7F53 - chains A and B of the 6 polymer chains in the assembly; structure by electron microscopy, 3.00 A resolution.

== Chain A ==
Molecule: Isoform Gnas-2 of Guanine nucleotide-binding protein G(s) subunit alpha isoforms short
Organism: Homo sapiens
Reference sequence: P63092-2 (GNAS2-2_HUMAN); the author numbering skips numbers that UniProt does not, so the offset changes along the chain: 1-60 = UniProt 1-60; 75-394 = UniProt 61-380
Amino-acid sequence (380 residues; each row starts with the number of its first residue; note: 14 numbers in that range are skipped by the numbering (no residue carries them; nothing is unmodelled there)):
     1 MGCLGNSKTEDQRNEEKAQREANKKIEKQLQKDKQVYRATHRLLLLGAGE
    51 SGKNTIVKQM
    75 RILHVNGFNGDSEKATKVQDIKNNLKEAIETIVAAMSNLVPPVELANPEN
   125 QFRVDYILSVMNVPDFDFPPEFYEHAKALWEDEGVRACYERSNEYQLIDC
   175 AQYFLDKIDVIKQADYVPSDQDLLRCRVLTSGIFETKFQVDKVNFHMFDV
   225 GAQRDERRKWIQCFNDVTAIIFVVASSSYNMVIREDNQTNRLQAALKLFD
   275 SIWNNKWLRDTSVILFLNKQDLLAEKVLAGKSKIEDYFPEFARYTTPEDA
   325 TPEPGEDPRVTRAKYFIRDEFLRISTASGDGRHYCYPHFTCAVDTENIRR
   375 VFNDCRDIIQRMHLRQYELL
Unresolved in the structure: 1-10, 75-204, 252-261, 304-306
Construct notes: engineered mutation Asn54 (Ser in P63092-2), Ala226 (Gly212 in P63092-2), Ala268 (Glu254 in P63092-2), Lys271 (Asn257 in P63092-2), Asp274 (Lys260 in P63092-2), Lys280 (Arg266 in P63092-2), Asp284 (Thr270 in P63092-2), Thr285 (Ile271 in P63092-2)

== Chain B ==
Molecule: Guanine nucleotide-binding protein G(I)/G(S)/G(T) subunit beta-1
Organism: Homo sapiens
Reference sequence: P62873 (GBB1_HUMAN); residues 2-340 here = UniProt positions 2-340
Amino-acid sequence (384 residues; numbered -17 to 366; the number before each row is that of its first residue; numbers below 1 keep their minus sign (Met-17 is residue -17)):
   -17 MHHHHHHLEVLFQGPGSSGSELDQLRQEAEQLKNQIRDARKACADATLSQ
    33 ITNNIDPVGRIQMRTRRTLRGHLAKIYAMHWGTDSRLLVSASQDGKLIIW
    83 DSYTTNKVHAIPLRSSWVMTCAYAPSGNYVACGGLDNICSIYNLKTREGN
   133 VRVSRELAGHTGYLSCCRFLDDNQIVTSSGDTTCALWDIETGQQTTTFTG
   183 HTGDVMSLSLAPDTRLFVSGACDASAKLWDVREGMCRQTFTGHESDINAI
   233 CFFPNGNAFATGSDDATCRLFDLRADQELMTYSHDNIICGITSVSFSKSG
   283 RLLLAGYDDFNCNVWDALKADRAGVLAGHDNRVSCLGVTDDGMAVATGSW
   333 DSFLKIWNGSSGGGGSGGGGSSGVSGWRLFKKIS
Unresolved in the structure: -17 to 2, 341-366
Construct notes: initiating methionine (-17); expression tag (-16 to 1, 341-366)
Swiss-Prot annotation at these positions:
  - modified residue: Ser2 (N-acetylserine), His266 (Phosphohistidine)
  - natural variant: Leu30 (L30F: In MRD42; uncertain significance), Arg52 (R52G: In MRD42), Gly64 (G64V: In MRD42), Asp76 (D76E: In MRD42; D76G: In MRD42), Gly77 (G77S: In MRD42), Lys78 (K78R: In MRD42), Ile80 (I80N: In MRD42; I80T: In MRD42), His91 (H91R: In MRD42; uncertain significance), Ala92 (A92T: In MRD42), Pro94 (P94S: In MRD42), Leu95 (L95P: In MRD42), Arg96 (R96L: In MRD42), 5 further natural variant entries in UniProt

== How chain A and chain B interact ==
Contacting residue pairs - 61 pairs, chain A then chain B:
  Gln19(A) with Asp83(B); Thr86(B), hydrogen bond; Asn88(B), hydrogen bond
  Asn23(A) with Asn88(B); Lys89(B), hydrogen bond (side chain-backbone)
  Ile26(A) with Lys89(B); Val90(B); Ala92(B), hydrophobic
  Glu27(A) with Lys89(B), salt bridge
  Leu30(A) with Lys78(B); Lys89(B)
  Asp33(A) with Lys78(B), salt bridge
  Lys34(A) with Leu55(B)
  Tyr37(A) with Leu55(B), hydrophobic; Ala56(B); Asp76(B)
  Ser205(A) with Asp118(B); Asn119(B)
  Gly206(A) with Leu117(B); Asp118(B); Asn119(B)
  Ile207(A) with Trp99(B); Leu117(B); Asp118(B)
  Glu209(A) with Ser97(B)
  Phe222(A) with Trp99(B), hydrophobic
  Ala226(A) with Thr143(B)
  Gln227(A) with Leu117(B), hydrogen bond (side chain-backbone); Asn119(B), hydrogen bond; Gly144(B); Tyr145(B), hydrogen bond (side chain-backbone)
  Arg228(A) with Gly162(B), hydrogen bond (side chain-backbone); Asp163(B); Thr164(B); Asp186(B), salt bridge
  Glu230(A) with Asp186(B)
  Arg232(A) with Cys204(B); Asp228(B), salt bridge
  Lys233(A) with Tyr145(B); Met188(B); Cys204(B); Asp228(B), salt bridge; Asn230(B), hydrogen bond; Asp246(B), salt bridge
  Trp234(A) with Leu117(B), hydrophobic; Tyr145(B)
  Gln236(A) with Tyr59(B); Arg314(B), hydrogen bond
  Cys237(A) with Lys57(B), hydrogen bond (backbone-side chain); Tyr59(B), hydrogen bond; Gln75(B); Trp99(B); Met101(B), hydrophobic
  Phe238(A) with Trp99(B), hydrophobic; Leu117(B), hydrophobic
  Asn239(A) with Lys57(B), hydrogen bond; Trp332(B)
  Asp240(A) with Lys57(B), salt bridge
  Trp281(A) with Asp290(B); Arg314(B); Trp332(B), hydrophobic
Also at the interface, not in a pair above, chain A (28 interface residues in all): Ala22, Val241
Also at the interface, not in a pair above, chain B (41 interface residues in all): Gly53, Arg68, Ile80, His91, Ser98, Gly185, Asn313

== In short ==
Chain A and chain B form an interface of 28 and 41 residues respectively; the contacts include 12 hydrogen
bonds and 7 salt bridges. Polar pairs include Glu27(A)-Lys89(B), Asp33(A)-Lys78(B) and Arg228(A)-Asp186(B).
Here chain A is Isoform Gnas-2 of Guanine nucleotide-binding protein G(s) subunit alpha isoforms short and
chain B is Guanine nucleotide-binding protein G(I)/G(S)/G(T) subunit beta-1, both from Homo sapiens. Entry
7F53 (Cryo-EM structure of a-MSH-MC4R-Gs_Nb35 complex) was determined by electron microscopy, deposited
together with 7F54, 7F55 and 7F58.
